PDB entry 7TK9 | electron microscopy, 6.00 A resolution (low resolution: residue-level contacts below are approximate; hydrogen-bond / salt-bridge calls are withheld) | chains 2 and 3 of the 27 polymer chains in the assembly

# Chain 2 (and 3)
Protein: ATP synthase subunit 9, mitochondrial
Source organism: Saccharomyces cerevisiae
Notes: chain 3 of this document is another copy of the same molecule, construct and numbering; everything in this record applies to it too
UniProtKB: P61829 (ATP9_YEAST); numbering as in UniProt (aligned over 1-76)
Sequence (76 residues; numbered 1 to 76; the number before each row is that of its first residue):
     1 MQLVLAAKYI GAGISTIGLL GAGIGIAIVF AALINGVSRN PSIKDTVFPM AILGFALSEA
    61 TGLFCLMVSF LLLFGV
Not modelled in the structure: 76 (chain 3: 1, 76)
Swiss-Prot annotation at these positions:
  - site: E59 (Reversibly protonated during proton transport)
  - modified residue: M1 (N-formylmethionine)
  - natural variant: T46 (T46L: In strain: DS400/A3 and KL14-4A), L53 (L53F: In strain: DS400/A3, DS401 and 1 more), L57 (L57V: In oligomycin-resistant mutant and cross-resistance to venturicidin), C65 (C65S: In oligomycin-resistant mutant)

# Interface between chain 2 and chain 3
Residue-residue contacts (8):
  M1(2) - Q2(3)
  G11(2) - Y9(3)
  G11(2) - G13(3)
  I14(2) - G13(3)
  S15(2) - G13(3)
  G18(2) - L20(3)
  G21(2) - L20(3)
  G21(2) - I24(3)
Also at the interface, not in a pair above, chain 2 (12 interface residues in all): L3, V4, A7, A22, G25, S58
Also at the interface, not in a pair above, chain 3 (11 interface residues in all): A6, I10, T16, I17, G23, A27

# Summary
The interface between chain 2 and chain 3 involves 12 residues on one side and 11 on the other.
Both chains are ATP synthase subunit 9, mitochondrial (Saccharomyces cerevisiae). Entry 7TK9 (Yeast ATP
synthase State 1catalytic(d) with 10 mM ATP backbone model) was determined by electron microscopy (same
publication as 7TJS, 7TJT, 7TJU, 7TJV, 7TJW, 7TJX and 30 further entries).
